PDB entry 9NE9 | electron microscopy, 3.88 A resolution | chains A and T of the 6 polymer chains in the assembly

# Chain A
Name: DNA polymerase epsilon catalytic subunit A
From: Homo sapiens
Notes: EC 2.7.7.7, 3.1.11.-
UniProt: Q07864 (DPOE1_HUMAN); residues 27-1198 here = UniProt positions 27-1198
Amino-acid sequence (1172 residues; numbered 27 to 1198; the number before each row is that of its first residue):
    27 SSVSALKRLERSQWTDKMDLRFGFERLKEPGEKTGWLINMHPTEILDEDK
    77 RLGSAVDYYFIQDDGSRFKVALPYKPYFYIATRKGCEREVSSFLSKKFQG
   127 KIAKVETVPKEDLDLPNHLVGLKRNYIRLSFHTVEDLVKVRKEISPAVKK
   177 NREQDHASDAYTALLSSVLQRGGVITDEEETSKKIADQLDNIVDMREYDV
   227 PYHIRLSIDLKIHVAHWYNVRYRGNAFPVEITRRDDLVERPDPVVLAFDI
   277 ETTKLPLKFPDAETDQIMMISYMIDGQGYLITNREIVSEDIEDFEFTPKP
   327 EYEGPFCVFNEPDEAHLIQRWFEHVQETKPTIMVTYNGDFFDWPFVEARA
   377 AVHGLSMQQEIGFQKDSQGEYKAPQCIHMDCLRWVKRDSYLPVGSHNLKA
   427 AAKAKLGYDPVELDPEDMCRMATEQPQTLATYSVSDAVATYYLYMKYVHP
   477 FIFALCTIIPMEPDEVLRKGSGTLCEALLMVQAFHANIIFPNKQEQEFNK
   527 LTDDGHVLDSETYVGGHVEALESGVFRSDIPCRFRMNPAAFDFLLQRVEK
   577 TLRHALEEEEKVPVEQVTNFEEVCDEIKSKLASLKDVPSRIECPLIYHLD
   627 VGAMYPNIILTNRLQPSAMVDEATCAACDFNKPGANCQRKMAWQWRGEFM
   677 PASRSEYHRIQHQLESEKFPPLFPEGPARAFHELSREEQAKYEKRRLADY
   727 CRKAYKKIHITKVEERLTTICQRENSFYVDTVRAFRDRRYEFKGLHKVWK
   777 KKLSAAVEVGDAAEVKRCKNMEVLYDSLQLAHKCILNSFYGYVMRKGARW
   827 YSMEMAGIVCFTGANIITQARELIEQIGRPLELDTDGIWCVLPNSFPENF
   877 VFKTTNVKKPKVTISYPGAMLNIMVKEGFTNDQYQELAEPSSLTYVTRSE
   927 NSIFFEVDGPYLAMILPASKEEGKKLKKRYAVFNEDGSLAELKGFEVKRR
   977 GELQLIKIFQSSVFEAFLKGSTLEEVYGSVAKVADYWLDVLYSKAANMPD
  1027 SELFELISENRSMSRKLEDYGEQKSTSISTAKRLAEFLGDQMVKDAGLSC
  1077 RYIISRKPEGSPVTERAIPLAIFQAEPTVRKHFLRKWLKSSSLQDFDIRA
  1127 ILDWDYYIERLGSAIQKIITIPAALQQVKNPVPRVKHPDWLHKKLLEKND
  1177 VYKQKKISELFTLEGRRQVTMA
Unresolved in the structure: 194-213
Bound ions: Mg2+ site 1 near Asp275 (its only coordinating residue here); Mg2+ site 2 near Glu277 (its only coordinating residue here); 4Fe-4S cluster Fe: Cys651, Cys654, Cys663, Cys747
Small-molecule neighbours: 4Fe-4S cluster (SF4): His144, Leu145, Thr650, Cys651, Cys654, Phe656, Asn657, Cys663, Gln664, Cys747, Gln748
Swiss-Prot annotation at these positions:
  - modified residue: Ser1184 (Phosphoserine)
  - natural variant: Ala189 (A189T: Found in a colorectal sample), Arg231 (R231H: Found in a colorectal sample), Pro286 (P286H: Found in a colorectal sample; P286R: Found in a colorectal sample), Phe367 (F367S: Found in a colorectal sample), Val411 (V411L: In CRCS12; uncertain significance), Leu424 (L424V: In CRCS12), Pro436 (P436R: Found in a colorectal sample), Tyr458 (Y458F: In CRCS12; uncertain significance), Ser459 (S459F: Found in a colorectal sample), Arg762 (R762W: Found in a colorectal sample), Lys777 (K777N: Found in a colorectal sample), Ala1007 (A1007P: In IMAGEI; uncertain significance), 1 further natural variant entry in UniProt
Reported in the primary citation:
  - catalytic residues: Asp275, Glu277 (citing earlier work)
  - disease-associated variants - P286K, P286R: decreased catalytic activity (citing earlier work)

# Chain T
Molecule: 33-nt DNA strand
Sequence (33 nucleotides; numbered 2 to 34; the number before each row is that of its first residue):
     2 AGTGAAAAATCTAAAGCATCACCTTGCTGAACC

# Interface between chain A and chain T
Pairs across the interface (13):
  Tyr362(A) with DA2(T), base contact
  Asn363(A) with DA2(T), sugar contact; DG3(T), hydrogen bond to the sugar
  Phe366(A) with DG3(T), sugar contact
  Leu408(A) with DA2(T), sugar contact
  Arg409(A) with DG3(T), base contact
  Lys412(A) with DG3(T), hydrogen bond to the base; DT4(T), hydrogen bond to the base
  Gly420(A) with DA2(T), phosphate contact
  Asp462(A) with DA2(T), base contact
  Thr538(A) with DA9(T), phosphate contact
  Lys732(A) with DG17(T), phosphate contact
  Arg976(A) with DG3(T), salt bridge to the phosphate
Interface residues without a listed pair, chain A (17 interface residues in all): His422, Asn423, Leu424, Lys822, Lys950, Lys953
Interface residues without a listed pair, chain T (8 interface residues in all): DA8, DA10, DT11

# Overview
17 residues of chain A and 8 residues of chain T are in contact, with 3 hydrogen bonds and 1 salt bridge.
Polar contacts include Lys412(A)-DG3(T), Lys412(A)-DT4(T) and Asn363(A)-DG3(T). Ligands of chain A: 4Fe-4S
cluster. From the paper: catalytic residues Asp275(A) and Glu277(A); P286K and P286R of chain A reduce
catalytic activity.
Chain A is DNA polymerase epsilon catalytic subunit A (Homo sapiens) and chain T is a 33-nt DNA strand; the
structure, Human polymerase epsilon bound to PCNA and DNA with a pre-existing mismatch in the blocked
conformation ..., was determined by electron microscopy together with 9NE6, 9NE7, 9NE8 and 9NEA from the same
study.
